8FS3 - chains D and G of the 10 polymer chains in the assembly; structure by electron microscopy, 2.93 A resolution.

== Chain D ==
Name: Replication factor C subunit 2
From: Saccharomyces cerevisiae
Reference sequence: P40348 (RFC2_YEAST); residues 1-353 here = UniProt positions 1-353
Sequence (353 residues; each row starts with the number of its first residue):
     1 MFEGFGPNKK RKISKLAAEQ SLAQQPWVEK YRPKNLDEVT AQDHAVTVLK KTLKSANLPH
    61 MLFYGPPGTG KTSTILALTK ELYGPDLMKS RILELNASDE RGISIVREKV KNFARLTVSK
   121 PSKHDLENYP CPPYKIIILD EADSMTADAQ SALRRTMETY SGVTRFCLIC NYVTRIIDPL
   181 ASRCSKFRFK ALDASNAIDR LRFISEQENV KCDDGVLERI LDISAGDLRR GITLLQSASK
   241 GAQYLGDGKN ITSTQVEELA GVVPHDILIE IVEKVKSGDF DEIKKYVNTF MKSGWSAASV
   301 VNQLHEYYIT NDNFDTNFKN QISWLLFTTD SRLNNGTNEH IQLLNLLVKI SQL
Unresolved in the structure: 1-23
Bound ions: Mg2+: Thr-72 (together with ATP-gamma-S)
Ligand contacts:
  - ATP-gamma-S (AGS; phosphothiophosphoric acid-adenylate ester), molecule 1: Val-28, Glu-29, Tyr-31, Arg-32, Pro-33, Glu-38, Val-39, Thr-40, Gln-42, Pro-66, Pro-67, Gly-68, Thr-69, Gly-70, Lys-71, Thr-72, Ser-73, Asn-171, Leu-192, Arg-200, Leu-228, Arg-229, Ile-232
  - ATP-gamma-S (AGS), molecule 2: Arg-154, Glu-158, Pro-179, Arg-183

== Chain G ==
Name: DNA damage checkpoint control protein RAD17
From: Saccharomyces cerevisiae
Reference sequence: A0A8H4BW58 (A0A8H4BW58_YEASX); residue numbers follow UniProt; this construct covers 1-401
Sequence (401 residues; numbered 1 to 401; the number before each row is that of its first residue):
     1 MRINSELANK FSASTVHLEH ITTALSCLTP FGSKDDVLIF IDADGLSFVR ENNHVIKIQL
    61 LLSRELFMSY SYRNETEDHM KLCVKINHIL DSVSVMNRNS DDIVECTLSY DGHGSPFVLI
   121 FEDSFISERV EYSTYLIKDF DTNGLELDRE RISFEAIIKG EALHSALKDL KEIGCKECYV
   181 YAKTEANDEN VFALISKSQL GFSKIKLPSN RSILEKLQVF DGDSTTVIDG FAVIGFFDFT
   241 SFDKIRKSTK IASKVLFRMD VHGVLSVNIL SQTDDVIITD TTRPSNNRPG SIRQLQLPKD
   301 YPGIVIEVCM LEKESIDEAA QTEIELLMET NELGNRNSFK KSTIRKRYGT DKGNETSNDN
   361 LLQLNGKKIK LPSEEENNKN RESEDEENHC KYPTKDIPIF F
Unresolved in the structure: 1-8, 100-101, 138-143, 273-301, 331-401

== How chain D and chain G interact ==
Residue-residue contacts (19; chain D residue first):
  Asn-112(D) / Lys-85(G)
  Asn-112(D) / Tyr-135(G)
  Arg-115(D) / Cys-83(G)  hydrogen bond
  Arg-115(D) / Lys-85(G)
  Arg-115(D) / Tyr-135(G)
  Arg-115(D) / Leu-136(G)  hydrogen bond (backbone-backbone)
  Leu-116(D) / Ser-133(G)
  Leu-116(D) / Thr-134(G)
  Leu-116(D) / Tyr-135(G)
  Thr-117(D) / His-113(G)  hydrogen bond
  Thr-117(D) / Thr-134(G)  hydrogen bond (backbone-backbone)
  Val-118(D) / Gly-114(G)
  Ser-119(D) / Gly-114(G)
  Lys-120(D) / Asp-111(G)  hydrogen bond (side chain-backbone)
  Lys-120(D) / His-113(G)  hydrogen bond (side chain-backbone)
  Lys-120(D) / Gly-114(G)  hydrogen bond (backbone-backbone)
  Lys-120(D) / Ser-115(G)  hydrogen bond
  Tyr-160(D) / Leu-136(G)  hydrophobic
  Val-163(D) / Leu-136(G)  hydrophobic
Also at the interface, not in a pair above, chain G (12 interface residues in all): Asp-36, Gly-112

== Overview ==
9 residues of chain D face 12 of chain G across their interface; the contacts include 8 hydrogen bonds. Polar
contacts include Arg-115(D)/Cys-83(G), Thr-117(D)/His-113(G) and Lys-120(D)/Asp-111(G). Ligands of chain D:
ATP-gamma-S.
Chain D is Replication factor C subunit 2 and chain G is DNA damage checkpoint control protein RAD17, both
from Saccharomyces cerevisiae; the structure, Structure of S. cerevisiae Rad24-RFC loading the 9-1-1 clamp
onto a 10-nt gapped DNA in step ..., was determined by electron microscopy, deposited together with 8FS4,
8FS5, 8FS6, 8FS7 and 8FS8.
